PDB entry 5VIY | electron microscopy, 6.20 A resolution (low resolution: residue-level contacts below are approximate; hydrogen-bond / salt-bridge calls are withheld) | chains A and D of the 16 polymer chains in the assembly

== Chain A ==
Protein: Envelope glycoprotein gp160
Source organism: Human immunodeficiency virus 1
UniProt: Q2N0S6 (Q2N0S6_9HIV1); residues 512-664 here correspond to UniProt positions 509-661 (UniProt number = residue number - 3)
Sequence (153 residues; row label = number of the first residue in the row):
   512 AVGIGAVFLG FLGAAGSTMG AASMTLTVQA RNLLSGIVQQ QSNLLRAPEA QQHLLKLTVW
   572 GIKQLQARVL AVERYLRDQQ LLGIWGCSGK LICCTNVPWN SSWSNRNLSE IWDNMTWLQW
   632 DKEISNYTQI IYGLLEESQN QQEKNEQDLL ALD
Unresolved in the structure: 512-518, 549-561
Sequence notes: conflict Pro-559 (Ile556 in Q2N0S6), Cys-605 (Thr602 in Q2N0S6)
Disulfides: Cys-598/Cys-604
Glycans and other covalent adducts: N-acetylglucosamine (NAG) linked to Asn-611; glycan linked to Asn-637

== Chain D ==
Protein: Envelope glycoprotein gp160
Source organism: Human immunodeficiency virus 1
UniProt: Q2N0S6 (Q2N0S6_9HIV1); the construct lacks a stretch of the UniProt sequence and is renumbered around it, so the offset changes along the chain: 31-141 = UniProt 30-140; 150-185 = UniProt 141-176; 187-309 = UniProt 186-308; 312-321 = UniProt 309-318; 2 more segments
Sequence (481 residues; each row starts with the number of its first residue; note: 12 numbers in that range are skipped by the numbering (no residue carries them; nothing is unmodelled there); a row labelled like 185A-185I holds insertion residues (185A, then the next letters in order)):
    31 AENLWVTVYY GVPVWKDAET TLFCASDAKA YETEKHNVWA THACVPTDPN PQEIHLENVT
    91 EEFNMWKNNM VEQMHTDIIS LWDQSLKPCV KLTPLCVTLQ CTNVTNNITD D
   150 MRGELKNCSF NMTTELRDKK QKVYSLFYRL DVVQIN
185A-185I ENQGNRSNN
   187 SNKEYRLINC NTSAITQACP KVSFEPIPIH YCAPAGFAIL KCKDKKFNGT GPCPSVSTVQ
   247 CTHGIKPVVS TQLLLNGSLA EEEVMIRSEN ITNNAKNILV QFNTPVQINC TRPNNNTRKS
   307 IRI
   312 GPGQAFYATG
  321A D
   322 IIGDIRQAHC NVSKATWNET LGKVVKQLRK HFGNNTIIRF ANSSGGDLEV TTHSFNCGGE
   382 FFYCNTSGLF NSTWISN
   400 TSVQGSNSTG SNDSITLPCR IKQIINMWQR IGQAMYAPPI QGVIRCVSNI TGLILTRDGG
   460 STNSTTETFR PGGGDMRDNW RSELYKYKVV KIEPLGVAPT RCKRRVVGRR RRRR
Unresolved in the structure: 31-32, 150-151, 185A-185I, 400-410, 506-513
Sequence notes: conflict Asn-332 (Thr330 in Q2N0S6), Cys-501 (Ala498 in Q2N0S6), Arg-509 (Glu506 in Q2N0S6), Arg-510 (Lys507 in Q2N0S6); expression tag (512-513)
Disulfides: Cys-54/Cys-74, Cys-119/Cys-205, Cys-126/Cys-196, Cys-131/Cys-157, Cys-218/Cys-247, Cys-228/Cys-239, Cys-296/Cys-331, Cys-378/Cys-445, Cys-385/Cys-418
Glycans and other covalent adducts: N-acetylglucosamine (NAG) linked to Asn-88, Asn-133, Asn-197, Asn-234, Asn-262, Asn-295, Asn-301, Asn-332, Asn-339, Asn-355, Asn-363, Asn-386, Asn-392, Asn-448; glycan linked to Asn-156, Asn-160, Asn-276
Reported in the primary citation:
  - post-translational modification sites: Asn-156, Asn-160

== Chain A / chain D interface ==
Pairs across the interface - 4 pairs, chain A then chain D:
  Gln-658(A) / Arg-504(D)
  Ala-662(A) / Cys-501(D)
  Leu-663(A) / Arg-500(D)
  Leu-663(A) / Cys-501(D)
Also at the interface, not in a pair above, chain A (4 interface residues in all): Asp-664
Also at the interface, not in a pair above, chain D (5 interface residues in all): Thr-499, Lys-502

== Summary ==
The interface between chain A and chain D involves 4 residues on one side and 5 on the other.
N-acetylglucosamine is covalently linked to Asn-611(A). N-acetylglucosamine is covalently linked to Asn-88(D),
Asn-133(D), Asn-197(D), Asn-234(D), Asn-262(D) and Asn-295(D) and 8 more. From the paper: modification sites
Asn-156(D) and Asn-160(D).
Chain A is Envelope glycoprotein gp160 and chain D is Envelope glycoprotein gp160, both from Human
immunodeficiency virus 1; the structure, BG505 SOSIP.664 in complex with broadly neutralizing antibodies BG1
and 8ANC195, was determined by electron microscopy together with 5VVF and 5VJ6 from the same study.
